Entry 8AS3 (X-ray diffraction, 3.50 A resolution); this record covers chains A and H of the 4 polymer chains in the assembly.

Chain A:
Molecule: Beta-arrestin-1
From: Homo sapiens
Reference sequence: P49407 (ARRB1_HUMAN); residues 1-359 here = UniProt positions 1-359
Amino-acid sequence (359 residues; row label = number of the first residue in the row):
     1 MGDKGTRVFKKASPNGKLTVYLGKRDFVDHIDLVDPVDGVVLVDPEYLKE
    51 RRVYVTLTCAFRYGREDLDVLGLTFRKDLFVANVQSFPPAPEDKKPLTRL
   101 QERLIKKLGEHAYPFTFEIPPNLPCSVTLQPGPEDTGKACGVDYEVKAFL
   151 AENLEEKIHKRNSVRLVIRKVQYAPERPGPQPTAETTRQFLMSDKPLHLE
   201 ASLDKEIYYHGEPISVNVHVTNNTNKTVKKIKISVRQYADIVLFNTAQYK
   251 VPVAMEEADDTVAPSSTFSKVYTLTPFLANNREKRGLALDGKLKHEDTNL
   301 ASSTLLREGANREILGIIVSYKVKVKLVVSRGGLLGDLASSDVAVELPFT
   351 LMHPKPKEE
Disordered / not traced: 1-5, 65-69, 309-312, 358-359
Differences from the reference sequence: engineered mutation L150 (Cys in P49407), V242 (Cys in P49407), V251 (Cys in P49407), S269 (Cys in P49407)
What the authors report for this chain:
  - conformationally variable residues (order/disorder transition): G64 to V70, E308 to E313

Chain H:
Molecule: Fab30 heavy chain
From: Phage display vector pTDisp
Amino-acid sequence (233 residues; row label = number of the first residue in the row):
     5 VQLVESGGGLVQPGGSLRLSCAASGFNVYSSSIHWVRQAPGKGLEWVASI
    55 SSYYGYTYYADSVKGRFTISADTSKNTAYLQMNSLRAEDTAVYYCARSRQ
   105 FWYSGLDYWGQGTLVTVSSASTKGPSVFPLAPSSKSTSGGTAALGCLVKD
   155 YFPEPVTVSWNSGALTSGVHTFPAVLQSSGLYSLSSVVTVPSSSLGTQTY
   205 ICNVNHKPSNTKVDKKVEPKSCDKTHHHHHHHH
Disordered / not traced: 225-237
Cystine bridges: C25-C99, C150-C206

Chain A / chain H interface:
Contacting residue pairs (31; chain A residue first):
  H210(A) - Y57(H)
  H210(A) - F105(H)
  G211(A) - N31(H)
  G211(A) - Y33(H)
  G211(A) - S34(H)  hydrogen bond (backbone-backbone)
  G211(A) - Y57(H)
  G211(A) - F105(H)
  E212(A) - N31(H)
  P213(A) - N31(H)
  T275(A) - Y33(H)
  P276(A) - Y57(H)
  F277(A) - Y33(H)  hydrophobic
  F277(A) - S56(H)
  F277(A) - Y57(H)  hydrophobic
  L278(A) - Y57(H)  hydrogen bond (backbone-backbone)
  L278(A) - Y58(H)  hydrophobic
  A279(A) - S56(H)
  A279(A) - Y57(H)  hydrogen bond (backbone-backbone)
  A279(A) - G59(H)
  R282(A) - Y58(H)  hydrogen bond (side chain-backbone)
  R282(A) - Y60(H)  hydrogen bond
  D297(A) - Y58(H)
  D297(A) - Y60(H)
  T298(A) - Y58(H)
  N299(A) - Y57(H)
  N299(A) - Y58(H)  hydrogen bond (backbone-side chain)
  N299(A) - F105(H)
  L300(A) - Y57(H)
  H353(A) - F105(H)
  H353(A) - W106(H)
  P354(A) - R103(H)

Overview:
The interface between chain A and chain H involves 16 residues on one side and 11 on the other; the contacts
include 6 hydrogen bonds. Polar contacts include R282(A)-Y58(H), R282(A)-Y60(H) and N299(A)-Y58(H). From the
paper: conformational variability at G64(A) and E308(A).
Here chain A is Beta-arrestin-1 (Homo sapiens) and chain H is Fab30 heavy chain (Phage display vector pTDisp).
Entry 8AS3 (Structure of arrestin2 in complex with 6P CCR5 phosphopeptide and Fab30) was determined by X-ray
diffraction together with 8AS2 and 8AS4 from the same study.
